PDB entry 3N96 | X-ray diffraction, 2.75 A resolution | chains A and D of the 4 polymer chains in the assembly

[Chain A (and D)]
Protein: Maltose binding protein-CRFR2 alpha
Source organism: Homo sapiens
Notes: fragment: extracellular domain; chain D of this document is another copy of the same molecule, construct and numbering; everything in this record applies to it too
Sequence (482 residues; numbered -371 to 110; the number before each row is that of its first residue; numbers below 1 keep their minus sign (Met-371 is residue -371)):
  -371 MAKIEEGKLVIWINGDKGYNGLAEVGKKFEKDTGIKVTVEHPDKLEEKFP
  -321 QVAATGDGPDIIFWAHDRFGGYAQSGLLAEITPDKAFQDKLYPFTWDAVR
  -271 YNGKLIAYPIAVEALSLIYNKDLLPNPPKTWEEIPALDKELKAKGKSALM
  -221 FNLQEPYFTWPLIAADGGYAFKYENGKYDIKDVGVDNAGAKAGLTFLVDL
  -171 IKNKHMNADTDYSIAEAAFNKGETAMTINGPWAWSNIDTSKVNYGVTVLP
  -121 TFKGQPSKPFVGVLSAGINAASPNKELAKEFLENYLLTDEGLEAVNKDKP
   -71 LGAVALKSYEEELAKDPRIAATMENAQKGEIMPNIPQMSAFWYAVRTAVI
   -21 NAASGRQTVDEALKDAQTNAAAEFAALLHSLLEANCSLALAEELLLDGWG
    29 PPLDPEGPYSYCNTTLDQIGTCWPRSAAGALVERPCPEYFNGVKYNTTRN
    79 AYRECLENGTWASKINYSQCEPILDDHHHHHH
Not modelled in the structure: -371 to -370, 104-110 (chain D: -371 to -370, 31-35, 104-110)
Cystine bridges: Cys14-Cys50, Cys40-Cys83, Cys64-Cys98

[Interface between chain A and chain D]
Residue-residue contacts (51; chain A residue first):
  Lys-369(A) with Asn-197(D); Gly-196(D)
  Gln-298(A) with Thr88(D)
  Ile-192(A) with Tyr37(D); Ser38(D); Asn86(D); Gly87(D)
  Lys-191(A) with Ser38(D)
  Val-189(A) with Tyr37(D), hydrophobic
  Gln-35(A) with Asn86(D); Gly87(D)
  Ala-28(A) with Tyr37(D)
  Ala-6(A) with Tyr37(D), hydrogen bond (backbone-side chain)
  Gln-5(A) with Tyr37(D)
  Asn-3(A) with Tyr37(D)
  Glu1(A) with Leu22(D); Asp25(D); Arg53(D), salt bridge
  Phe2(A) with Trp27(D), hydrophobic
  Ala4(A) with Leu22(D), hydrophobic
  Leu5(A) with Ala19(D); Leu22(D); Trp27(D), hydrophobic
  Ser8(A) with Ser15(D)
  Glu11(A) with Ser15(D)
  Ala12(A) with Ala12(D); Ser15(D)
  Ser15(A) with Ser8(D); Glu11(D); Ala12(D)
  Ala19(A) with Leu5(D); Ser8(D); Leu9(D), hydrophobic
  Leu22(A) with Glu1(D); Ala4(D); Leu5(D), hydrophobic
  Asp25(A) with Lys-8(D), hydrogen bond (backbone-side chain); Glu1(D)
  Gly26(A) with Lys-8(D)
  Trp27(A) with Thr-4(D); Leu5(D), hydrophobic
  Tyr37(A) with Asp-190(D); Val-189(D), hydrogen bond (side chain-backbone); Gly-188(D); Val-187(D), hydrogen bond (side chain-backbone); Asp-186(D); Asn-185(D); Gln-5(D), hydrogen bond
  Asn41(A) with Lys-191(D)
  Asn86(A) with Glu-198(D)
  Thr88(A) with Glu-198(D)
Also at the interface, not in a pair above, chain A (37 interface residues in all): Tyr-271, Pro-36, Ala-32, Phe-31, Leu9, Leu16, Leu18, Leu23, Pro33, Ser38
Also at the interface, not in a pair above, chain D (42 interface residues in all): Tyr-203, Lys-200, Lys-195, Lys-181, Phe2, Leu16, Leu18, Leu23, Pro36, Glu85, Trp89

[In short]
37 residues of chain A and 42 residues of chain D are in contact; the contacts include 5 hydrogen bonds and 1
salt bridge. Polar contacts include Glu1(A)-Arg53(D), Ala-6(A)-Tyr37(D) and Asp25(A)-Lys-8(D).
Chain A and chain D are both Maltose binding protein-CRFR2 alpha (Homo sapiens); the structure, Crystal
structure of human CRFR2 alpha extracellular domain in complex with Urocortin 1, was determined by X-ray
diffraction.
